PDB entry 7Z43 | X-ray diffraction, 3.12 A resolution | chains AAA and VVV of the 8 polymer chains in the assembly

== Chain AAA ==
Protein: Polymerase acidic protein
Organism: Influenza B virus
Notes: EC 3.1.-.-
Reference sequence: Q5V8Z9 (Q5V8Z9_9INFB); numbering as in UniProt (aligned over 1-726)
Chain sequence (751 residues; each row starts with the number of its first residue; numbers below 1 keep their minus sign (Gly-13 is residue -13)):
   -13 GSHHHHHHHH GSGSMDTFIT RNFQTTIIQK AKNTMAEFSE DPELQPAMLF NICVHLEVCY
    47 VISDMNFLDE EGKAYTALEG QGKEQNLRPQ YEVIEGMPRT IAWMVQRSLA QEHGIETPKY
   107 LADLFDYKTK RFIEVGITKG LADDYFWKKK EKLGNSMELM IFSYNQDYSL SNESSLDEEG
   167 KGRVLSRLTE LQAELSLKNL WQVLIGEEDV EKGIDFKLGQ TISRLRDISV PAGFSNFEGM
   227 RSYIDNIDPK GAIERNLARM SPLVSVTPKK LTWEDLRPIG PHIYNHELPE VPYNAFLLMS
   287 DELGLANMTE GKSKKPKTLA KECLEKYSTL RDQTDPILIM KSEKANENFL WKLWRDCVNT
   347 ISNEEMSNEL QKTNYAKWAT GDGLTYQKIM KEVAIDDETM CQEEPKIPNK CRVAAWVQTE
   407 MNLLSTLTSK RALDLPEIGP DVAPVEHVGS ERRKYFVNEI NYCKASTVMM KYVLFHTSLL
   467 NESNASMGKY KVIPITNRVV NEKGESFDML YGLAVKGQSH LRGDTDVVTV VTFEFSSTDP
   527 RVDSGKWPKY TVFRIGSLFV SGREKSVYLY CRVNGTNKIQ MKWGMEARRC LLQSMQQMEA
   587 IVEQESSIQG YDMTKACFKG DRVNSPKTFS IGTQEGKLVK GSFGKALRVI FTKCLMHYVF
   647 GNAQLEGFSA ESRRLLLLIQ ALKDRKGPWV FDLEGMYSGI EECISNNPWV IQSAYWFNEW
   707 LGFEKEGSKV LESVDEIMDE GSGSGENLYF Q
Unresolved in the structure: -13 to -1, 64-70, 724-737
Sequence notes: expression tag (-13 to 0, 727-737)
Reported in the primary citation:
  - mutagenesis - R608A: decreased catalytic activity
  - mutagenesis - K450A: unchanged growth
  - mutagenesis - K450A: unchanged catalytic activity
  - mutagenesis - K416E: decreased growth

== Chain VVV ==
Molecule: 14-nt RNA strand
Sequence (14 nucleotides; numbered 1 to 14; the number before each row is that of its first residue):
     1 AGUAGUAACA AGAG

== Chain AAA / chain VVV interface ==
Pairs across the interface (41):
  Lys330(AAA) with A1(VVV), salt bridge to the phosphate
  Trp364(AAA) with A1(VVV), sugar contact
  Ala365(AAA) with A1(VVV), base contact
  Thr366(AAA) with A1(VVV), base contact; A10(VVV), sugar contact
  Gly367(AAA) with A1(VVV), base contact; A10(VVV), hydrogen bond to the sugar
  Asp368(AAA) with A11(VVV), phosphate contact
  Gly369(AAA) with A11(VVV), hydrogen bond to the phosphate
  Leu370(AAA) with A1(VVV), base contact; A10(VVV), base contact; A11(VVV), hydrogen bond to the phosphate
  Thr371(AAA) with A10(VVV), hydrogen bond to the phosphate; A11(VVV), hydrogen bond to the phosphate
  Tyr372(AAA) with A10(VVV), base contact
  Lys374(AAA) with G12(VVV), sugar contact
  Pro391(AAA) with U6(VVV), sugar contact
  Lys392(AAA) with A4(VVV), base contact; G5(VVV), base contact
  Ile393(AAA) with G5(VVV), base contact; U6(VVV), base contact
  Pro394(AAA) with G5(VVV), base contact
  Gln504(AAA) with A11(VVV), base contact
  His506(AAA) with A11(VVV), stacking on the base
  Arg508(AAA) with A11(VVV), base contact
  Asp512(AAA) with C9(VVV), sugar contact
  Val513(AAA) with G2(VVV), base contact; U3(VVV), base contact; C9(VVV), hydrogen bond to the sugar
  Thr515(AAA) with A1(VVV), hydrogen bond to the base
  Lys535(AAA) with U3(VVV), salt bridge to the phosphate
  Arg558(AAA) with U3(VVV), salt bridge to the phosphate
  Val559(AAA) with A1(VVV), base contact; G2(VVV), hydrogen bond to the sugar
  Asn560(AAA) with G2(VVV), hydrogen bond to the sugar; U3(VVV), sugar contact
  Gly561(AAA) with G2(VVV), sugar contact; U3(VVV), hydrogen bond to the sugar
  Thr562(AAA) with U3(VVV), sugar contact
  Gln566(AAA) with A4(VVV), hydrogen bond to the phosphate
  Asn692(AAA) with G5(VVV), hydrogen bond to the base
Also at the interface, not in a pair above, chain AAA (31 interface residues in all): Gln388, Asn648
Also at the interface, not in a pair above, chain VVV (11 interface residues in all): A7

== Overview ==
31 residues of chain AAA and 11 residues of chain VVV are in contact; the contacts include 12 hydrogen bonds,
3 salt bridges and 1 aromatic stacking contact. Among the polar pairs are Thr515(AAA)-A1(VVV),
Asn692(AAA)-G5(VVV) and Gly367(AAA)-A10(VVV). From the paper: R608A of chain AAA reduces catalytic activity;
K416E of chain AAA reduces growth.
Here chain AAA is Polymerase acidic protein (Influenza B virus) and chain VVV is a 14-nt RNA strand. Entry
7Z43 (Influenza B polymerase with Pol II pSer5 CTD peptide mimic bound in site 1B and 2B) was determined by
X-ray diffraction together with 7Z42 from the same study.
